PDB entry 8X2X | electron microscopy, 3.80 A resolution | chains J and B of the 14 polymer chains in the assembly

Chain J:
Molecule: 146-nt DNA strand
Sequence (146 nucleotides; numbered 147 to 292; the number before each row is that of its first residue):
   147 ATCAATATCC ACCTGCAGAT TCTACCAAAA GTGTATTTGG AAACTGCTCC ATCAAAAGGC
   207 ATGTTCAGCG GAATTCCGCT GAACATGCCT TTTGATGGAG CAGTTTCCAA ATACACTTTT
   267 GGTAGAATCT GCAGGTGGAT ATTGAT

Chain B:
Molecule: Histone H4
Source organism: Saccharomyces cerevisiae
UniProtKB: A0A6A5Q1V3 (A0A6A5Q1V3_YEASX); residues 0-101 here correspond to UniProt positions 1-102 (UniProt number = residue number + 1)
Chain sequence (102 residues; numbered 0 to 101; the number before each row is that of its first residue; numbering starts at 0):
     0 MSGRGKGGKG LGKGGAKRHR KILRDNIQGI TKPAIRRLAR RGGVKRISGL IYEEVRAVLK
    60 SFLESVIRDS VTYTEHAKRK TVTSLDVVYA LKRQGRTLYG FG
Unresolved in the structure: 0-22

Interface between chain J and chain B:
Pairs across the interface (13; chain J residue first):
  DG227(J) with Arg45(B), hydrogen bond to the phosphate; Ile46(B), sugar contact; Ser47(B), hydrogen bond to the phosphate; Gly48(B), hydrogen bond to the phosphate
  DA228(J) with Arg35(B), salt bridge to the phosphate; Lys44(B), phosphate contact; Arg45(B), salt bridge to the phosphate; Ile46(B), hydrogen bond to the phosphate
  DG246(J) with Lys79(B), salt bridge to the phosphate
  DC247(J) with Lys77(B), phosphate contact; Arg78(B), phosphate contact; Lys79(B), hydrogen bond to the phosphate; Thr80(B), hydrogen bond to the phosphate
Also at the interface, not in a pair above, chain J (6 interface residues in all): DA229, DA248

Overview:
6 residues of chain J and 10 residues of chain B are in contact; the contacts include 6 hydrogen bonds and 3
salt bridges. Polar contacts include DG227(J)-Arg45(B), DG227(J)-Ser47(B) and DG227(J)-Gly48(B).
Chain J is a 146-nt DNA strand and chain B is Histone H4 (Saccharomyces cerevisiae); the structure, The
piccolo NuA4 bound to the H2A.Z nucleosome complex at pre-H4-acetylation state, was determined by electron
microscopy, deposited together with 8X2Y, 8X2Z, 8X30, 8X31 and 8X32.
